Entry 8W56 (electron microscopy, 3.59 A resolution); this record covers chains A and C of the 6 polymer chains in the assembly.

Chain A (and C):
Protein: SIR2-like domain-containing protein
Organism: Bacillus subtilis
Notes: chain C of this document is another copy of the same molecule, construct and numbering; everything in this record applies to it too
Reference sequence: A0A162TTM4 (A0A162TTM4_BACIU); residues 1-1005 here = UniProt positions 1-1005
Amino-acid sequence (1005 residues; numbered 1 to 1005; the number before each row is that of its first residue):
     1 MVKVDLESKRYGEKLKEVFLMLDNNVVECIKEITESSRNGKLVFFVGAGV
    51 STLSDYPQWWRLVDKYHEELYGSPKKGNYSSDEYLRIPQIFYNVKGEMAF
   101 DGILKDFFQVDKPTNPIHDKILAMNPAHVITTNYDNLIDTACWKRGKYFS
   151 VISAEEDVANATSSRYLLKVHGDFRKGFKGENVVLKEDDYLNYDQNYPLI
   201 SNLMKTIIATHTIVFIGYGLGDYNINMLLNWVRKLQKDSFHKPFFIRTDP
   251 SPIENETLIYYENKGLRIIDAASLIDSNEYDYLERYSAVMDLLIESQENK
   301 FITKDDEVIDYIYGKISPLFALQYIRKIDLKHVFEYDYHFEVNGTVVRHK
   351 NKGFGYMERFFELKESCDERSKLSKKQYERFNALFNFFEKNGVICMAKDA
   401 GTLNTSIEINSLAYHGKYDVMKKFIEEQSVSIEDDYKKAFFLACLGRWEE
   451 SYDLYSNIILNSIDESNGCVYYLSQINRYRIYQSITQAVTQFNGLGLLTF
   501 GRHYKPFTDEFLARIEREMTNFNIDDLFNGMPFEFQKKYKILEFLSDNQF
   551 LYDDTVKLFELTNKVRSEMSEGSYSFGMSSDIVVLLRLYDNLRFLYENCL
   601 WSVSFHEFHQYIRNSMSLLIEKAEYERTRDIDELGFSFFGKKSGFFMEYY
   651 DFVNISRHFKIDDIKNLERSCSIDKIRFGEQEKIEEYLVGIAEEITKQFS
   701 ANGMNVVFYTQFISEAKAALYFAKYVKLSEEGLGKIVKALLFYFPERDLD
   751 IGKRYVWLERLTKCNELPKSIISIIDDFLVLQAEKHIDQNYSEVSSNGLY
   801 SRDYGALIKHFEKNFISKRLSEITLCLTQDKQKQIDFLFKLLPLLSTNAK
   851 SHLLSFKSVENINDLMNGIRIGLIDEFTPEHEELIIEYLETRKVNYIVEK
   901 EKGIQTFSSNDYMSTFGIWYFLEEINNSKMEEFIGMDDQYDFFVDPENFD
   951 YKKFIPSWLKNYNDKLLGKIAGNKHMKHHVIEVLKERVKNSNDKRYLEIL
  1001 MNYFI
Unresolved in the structure: 1-7, 567-577, 788, 897-908, 975 (chain C: 1-21, 143-144, 748, 901-909)
Sequence notes: conflict Ser-643 (Leu in A0A162TTM4)
Reported in the primary citation:
  - mutagenesis - Y71A/I90A, N133A/H171A: abolished catalytic activity on TTP
  - mutagenesis - Y574G/F576G: decreased binding to SPbeta prophage-derived uncharacterized protein YotI
  - mutagenesis - K960A/D993A: unchanged binding to SPbeta prophage-derived uncharacterized protein YotI
  - catalytic residues: Asn-133, His-171 (proposed by the authors, not directly observed)
  - mutagenesis - L495G/L497G/L498G, Y574G/F576G: abolished catalytic activity
  - mutagenesis - M531G/P532G: increased catalytic activity

How chain A and chain C interact:
Residue-residue contacts - 16 pairs, chain A then chain C:
  Tyr-71(A) / Glu-254(C)
  Tyr-71(A) / Glu-256(C)  hydrogen bond (backbone-side chain)
  Tyr-71(A) / Thr-257(C)  hydrogen bond
  Arg-86(A) / Gly-221(C)
  Gln-89(A) / Tyr-260(C)
  Ile-90(A) / Tyr-260(C)  hydrophobic
  Asn-93(A) / Tyr-260(C)
  Leu-191(A) / Asn-230(C)
  Gly-221(A) / Arg-86(C)
  Asn-226(A) / Arg-86(C)
  Arg-233(A) / Asn-192(C)
  Glu-256(A) / Leu-70(C)
  Glu-256(A) / Tyr-71(C)
  Thr-257(A) / Tyr-71(C)  hydrogen bond
  Tyr-260(A) / Ile-90(C)  hydrophobic
  Tyr-260(A) / Asn-93(C)
Also at the interface, not in a pair above, chain A (19 interface residues in all): Leu-70, Asp-82, Val-94, Asn-230, Glu-254, Ile-259, Tyr-261
Also at the interface, not in a pair above, chain C (19 interface residues in all): Ser-81, Asp-82, Gln-89, Val-94, Leu-191, Asn-226, Tyr-261

In short:
Chain A and chain C each contribute 19 residues to their interface; the contacts include 3 hydrogen bonds.
Polar pairs include Tyr-71(A)/Glu-256(C) and Tyr-71(A)/Thr-257(C). From the paper: catalytic residues
Asn-133(A) and His-171(A); Y71A/I90A and N133A/H171A of chain A abolish catalytic activity on TTP; 6
substitutions were tested in all.
Both chains are SIR2-like domain-containing protein (Bacillus subtilis). Entry 8W56 (Cryo-EM structure of
DSR2-DSAD1 state 1) was determined by electron microscopy, deposited together with 8K98, 8K9A, 8WKN and 8XKN.
